4R8R - chain A; structure by X-ray diffraction, 1.46 A resolution.

Chain A:
Name: nonstructural protein NS5
Source organism: Dengue virus 3
Notes: EC 2.1.1.56, 2.1.1.57; fragment: N-terminal domain
UniProtKB: C1KBQ3 (C1KBQ3_9FLAV); residues 1-262 here correspond to UniProt positions 2491-2752 (UniProt number = residue number + 2490)
Chain sequence (267 residues; each row starts with the number of its first residue; numbers below 1 keep their minus sign (Gly-4 is residue -4)):
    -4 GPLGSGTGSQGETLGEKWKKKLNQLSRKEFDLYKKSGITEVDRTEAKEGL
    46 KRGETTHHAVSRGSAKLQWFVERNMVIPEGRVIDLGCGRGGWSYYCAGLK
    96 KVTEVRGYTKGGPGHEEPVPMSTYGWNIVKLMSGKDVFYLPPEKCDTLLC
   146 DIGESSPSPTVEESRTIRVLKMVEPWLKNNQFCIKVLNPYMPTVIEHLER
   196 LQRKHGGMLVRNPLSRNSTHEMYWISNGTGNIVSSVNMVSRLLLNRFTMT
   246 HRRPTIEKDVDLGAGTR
Not modelled in the structure: -4 to 6
Sequence notes: expression tag (-4 to 0)
From the paper describing this entry:
  - conformationally variable residues (side-chain flip): Lys105, Phe133, Glu149

Overview:
From the paper: conformational variability at Lys105, Phe133 and Glu149.
Chain A is nonstructural protein NS5 (Dengue virus 3); the structure, Dengue virus serotype 3
methyltransferase without a bound S-adenosyl methionine, was determined by X-ray diffraction together with
4R8S from the same study.
